PDB entry 4KCW | X-ray diffraction, 2.50 A resolution | chains A and B

Chain A (and B):
Protein: Pyruvate kinase 1
From: Trypanosoma brucei brucei
Notes: EC 2.7.1.40; chain B of this document is another copy of the same molecule, construct and numbering; everything in this record applies to it too
UniProtKB: P30615 (KPYK1_TRYBB); numbering as in UniProt (aligned over 1-499)
Chain sequence (499 residues; each row starts with the number of its first residue):
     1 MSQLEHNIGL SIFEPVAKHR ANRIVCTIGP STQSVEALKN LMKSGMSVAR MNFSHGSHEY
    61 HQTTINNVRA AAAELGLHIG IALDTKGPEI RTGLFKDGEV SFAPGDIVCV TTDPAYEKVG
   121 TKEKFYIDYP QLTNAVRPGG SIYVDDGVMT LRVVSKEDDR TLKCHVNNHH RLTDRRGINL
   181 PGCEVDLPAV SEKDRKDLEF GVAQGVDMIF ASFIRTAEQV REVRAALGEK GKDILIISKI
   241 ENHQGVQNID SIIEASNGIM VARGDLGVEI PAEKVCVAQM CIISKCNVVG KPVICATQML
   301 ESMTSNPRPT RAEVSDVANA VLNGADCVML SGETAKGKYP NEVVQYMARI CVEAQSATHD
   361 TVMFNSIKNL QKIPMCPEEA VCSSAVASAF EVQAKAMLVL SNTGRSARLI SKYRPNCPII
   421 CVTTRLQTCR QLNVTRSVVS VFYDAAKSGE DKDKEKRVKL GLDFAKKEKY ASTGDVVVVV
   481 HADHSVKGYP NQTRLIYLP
Not modelled in the structure: 1
Bound ions: K+: Asn-52, Ser-54, Asp-84, Thr-85; Mg2+: Glu-241, Asp-265 (together with oxalate ion)
Residues lining bound ligands:
  - 2,6-di-O-phosphono-beta-D-fructofuranose (FDP): Leu-400, Ser-401, Asn-402, Thr-403, Gly-404, Arg-405, Ser-406, Lys-454, Arg-457, Val-480, His-481, Ala-482, Val-486, Lys-487, Gly-488, Tyr-489, Pro-490
  - oxalate ion (OXL): Arg-50, Lys-239, Glu-241, Met-260, Ala-262, Arg-263, Gly-264, Asp-265, Thr-297, Met-329
Swiss-Prot annotation at these positions:
  - binding site (substrate): Arg-50, Gly-264, Asp-265, Thr-297
  - binding site (ATP): Asn-52 to His-55, Arg-91
  - binding site (K(+)): Asn-52, Ser-54, Asp-84, Thr-85
  - binding site (Mg(2+)): Glu-241, Asp-265
  - site: Lys-239 (Transition state stabilizer)
Reported in the primary citation:
  - binding site for oxalate ion: Thr-297, Ser-331
  - catalytic residues: Arg-50, Lys-239, Gly-264, Asp-265, Thr-297, Ser-331 (proposed by the authors, not directly observed)

How chain A and chain B interact:
Contacting residue pairs - 94 pairs, chain A then chain B:
  Ser-2(A) with Ser-366(B)
  Gln-3(A) with Met-280(B)
  Leu-4(A) with Ser-284(B); Val-288(B), hydrophobic; Ser-366(B); Ile-367(B); Leu-370(B), hydrophobic
  Glu-5(A) with Leu-370(B)
  Asn-7(A) with Met-280(B); Cys-281(B); Ser-284(B), hydrogen bond
  Ile-8(A) with Ser-284(B); Lys-285(B)
  Leu-10(A) with Val-277(B), hydrophobic; Cys-281(B)
  Ser-11(A) with Val-277(B)
  Ile-12(A) with Lys-274(B); Ala-278(B)
  Phe-13(A) with His-243(B); Gln-247(B)
  Glu-14(A) with Lys-274(B)
  Asp-146(A) with Arg-308(B), salt bridge; Arg-311(B), salt bridge
  Gly-147(A) with Arg-308(B)
  His-243(A) with Phe-13(B)
  Val-246(A) with Ile-12(B), hydrophobic
  Gln-247(A) with Phe-13(B)
  Arg-263(A) with Arg-311(B), hydrogen bond (backbone-side chain)
  Gly-264(A) with Arg-311(B), hydrogen bond (backbone-side chain)
  Gly-267(A) with Arg-308(B), hydrogen bond (backbone-side chain); Arg-311(B)
  Val-268(A) with Arg-311(B)
  Ala-272(A) with Val-314(B)
  Glu-273(A) with Arg-349(B), salt bridge; Ile-350(B); Glu-353(B)
  Lys-274(A) with Ile-12(B), hydrogen bond (side chain-backbone); Glu-353(B), salt bridge
  Cys-276(A) with Val-314(B), hydrophobic; Ser-315(B); Ala-318(B), hydrophobic
  Val-277(A) with Ile-12(B), hydrophobic; Glu-353(B)
  Ala-278(A) with Ile-12(B)
  Met-280(A) with Gln-3(B); Asn-7(B); Leu-322(B), hydrophobic
  Cys-281(A) with Asn-7(B); Leu-10(B)
  Ser-284(A) with Leu-4(B); Asn-7(B), hydrogen bond; Ile-8(B)
  Lys-285(A) with Ile-8(B)
  Val-288(A) with Leu-4(B), hydrophobic
  Thr-297(A) with Arg-311(B)
  Gln-298(A) with Thr-310(B); Arg-311(B), hydrogen bond (side chain-backbone); Ala-312(B)
  Met-299(A) with Ala-312(B)
  Arg-308(A) with Asp-146(B), hydrogen bond (side chain-backbone); Gly-147(B); Val-148(B)
  Thr-310(A) with Gln-298(B)
  Arg-311(A) with Arg-263(B), hydrogen bond (side chain-backbone); Gly-264(B), hydrogen bond (side chain-backbone); Gly-267(B); Val-268(B); Thr-297(B); Gln-298(B), hydrogen bond (backbone-side chain)
  Ala-312(A) with Gln-298(B); Met-299(B); Ala-312(B); Glu-313(B); Asp-316(B)
  Glu-313(A) with Ala-312(B)
  Val-314(A) with Ala-272(B); Cys-276(B), hydrophobic
  Ser-315(A) with Cys-276(B); Asp-316(B), hydrogen bond
  Asp-316(A) with Ala-312(B); Ser-315(B), hydrogen bond
  Ala-318(A) with Cys-276(B), hydrophobic
  Asn-319(A) with Asn-319(B)
  Leu-322(A) with Met-280(B), hydrophobic
  Arg-349(A) with Glu-273(B), salt bridge
  Ile-350(A) with Glu-273(B)
  Glu-353(A) with Glu-273(B); Lys-274(B), salt bridge; Val-277(B)
  Ser-366(A) with Ser-2(B); Leu-4(B)
  Ile-367(A) with Leu-4(B), hydrophobic
  Leu-370(A) with Leu-4(B), hydrophobic; Glu-5(B)
Other interface residues (no listed pair), chain A (56 interface residues in all): Val-16, Val-148, Asn-287, Tyr-346, Ala-357
Other interface residues (no listed pair), chain B (57 interface residues in all): Glu-14, Val-16, Val-246, Ile-270, Asn-287, Pro-307, Tyr-346, Ala-357

In short:
56 residues of chain A and 57 residues of chain B are in contact, with 13 hydrogen bonds and 6 salt bridges.
Among the polar pairs are Asp-146(A)/Arg-308(B), Asp-146(A)/Arg-311(B) and Glu-273(A)/Arg-349(B). From the
paper: catalytic residues Arg-50(A), Lys-239(A) and Gly-264(A) among others; a binding site for oxalate ion at
Thr-297(A) and Ser-331(A).
Chain A and chain B are both Pyruvate kinase 1 (Trypanosoma brucei brucei); the structure, Pyruvate kinase
(PYK) from Trypanosoma brucei soaked with oxalate, was determined by X-ray diffraction, deposited together
with 4KCT, 4KCU and 4KCV.
